Entry 2HBR (X-ray diffraction, 2.20 A resolution); this record covers chains B and C of the 3 polymer chains in the assembly.

== Chain B ==
Protein: Caspase-1
Source organism: Homo sapiens
Notes: EC 3.4.22.36; fragment: P10 Subunit, residues 317-404
UniProtKB: P29466 (CASP1_HUMAN); residues 317-404 here = UniProt positions 317-404
Amino-acid sequence (88 residues; numbered 317 to 404; the number before each row is that of its first residue):
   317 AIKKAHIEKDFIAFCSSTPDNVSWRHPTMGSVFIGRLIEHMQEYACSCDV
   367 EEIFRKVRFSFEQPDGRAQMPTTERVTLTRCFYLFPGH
Curated features (UniProtKB/Swiss-Prot):
  - mutagenesis: Ile318 to Lys320 (Abolished ability to cleave IL18), Ile318 (I318N: Mediates autoprocessing but is unable to interact with Gasdermin-D (GSDMD) and mediate its cleavage), Lys320 (K320A: Abolishes cleavage of Gasdermin-D (GSDMD))
What the authors report for this chain:
  - mutagenesis - E390A (460-fold): decreased catalytic activity

== Chain C ==
Protein: N-[(benzyloxy)carbonyl]-L-valyl-N-[(2S)-1-carboxy-4-fluoro-3-oxobutan-2-yl]-L-alaninamide
Amino-acid sequence (5 residues; each row starts with the number of its first residue):
     1 XVADX
Modified / non-standard residues: PHQ (benzyl chlorocarbonate) at position 1; CF0 (fluoromethane) at position 5

== How chain B and chain C interact ==
Pairs across the interface - 13 pairs, chain B then chain C:
  Ser339(B) - Val2(C)
  Ser339(B) - Ala3(C)
  Ser339(B) - Asp4(C)  hydrogen bond (backbone-backbone)
  Trp340(B) - Val2(C)
  Trp340(B) - Ala3(C)
  Arg341(B) - PHQ_1(C)
  Arg341(B) - Val2(C)  hydrogen bond (backbone-backbone)
  Arg341(B) - Asp4(C)  salt bridge
  His342(B) - PHQ_1(C)
  Pro343(B) - PHQ_1(C)
  Ser347(B) - Asp4(C)
  Val348(B) - PHQ_1(C)
  Arg383(B) - PHQ_1(C)
Other interface residues (no listed pair), chain B (9 interface residues in all): Val338

== Summary ==
9 residues of chain B face 4 of chain C across their interface; the contacts include 2 hydrogen bonds and 1
salt bridge. Polar contacts include Arg341(B)-Asp4(C), Ser339(B)-Asp4(C) and Arg341(B)-Val2(C). From UniProt:
3 mutagenesis sites on chain B. The paper reports that E390A of chain B reduces catalytic activity.
Chain B is Caspase-1 (Homo sapiens) and chain C is
N-[(benzyloxy)carbonyl]-L-valyl-N-[(2S)-1-carboxy-4-fluoro-3-oxobutan-2-yl]-L-alaninamide; the structure,
Crystal structure of human caspase-1 (Arg286->Ala) in complex with
3-[2-(2-benzyloxycarbonylamino-3-methyl-butyrylamino)-propionylamino]-4-oxo-pentanoic acid (z-VAD-FMK), was
determined by X-ray diffraction together with 2HBQ, 2HBY, 2HBZ, 2H48 and 2FQQ from the same study.
